PDB entry 8S9M | X-ray diffraction, 1.49 A resolution | chain A

# Chain A
Name: DNA cytosine-N4 methyltransferase
Organism: Adineta vaga
Notes: fragment: Methyltransferase Domain
Sequence (255 residues; numbered 78 to 332; the number before each row is that of its first residue):
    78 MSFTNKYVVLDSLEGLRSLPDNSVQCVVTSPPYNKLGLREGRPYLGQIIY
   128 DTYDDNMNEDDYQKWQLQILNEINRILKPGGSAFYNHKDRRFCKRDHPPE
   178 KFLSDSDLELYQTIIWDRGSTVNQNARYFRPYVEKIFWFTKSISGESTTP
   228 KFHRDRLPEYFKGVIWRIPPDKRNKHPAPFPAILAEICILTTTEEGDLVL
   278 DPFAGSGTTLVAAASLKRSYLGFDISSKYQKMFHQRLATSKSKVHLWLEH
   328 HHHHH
Not modelled in the structure: 78, 221-225, 325-332
Ligand contacts: sinefungin (SFG): Leu-87, Asp-88, Ser-89, Ser-107, Pro-108, Pro-109, Tyr-127, Tyr-130, Trp-142, His-253, Ala-255, Pro-256, Phe-257, Pro-279, Phe-280, Ala-281, Gly-282, Ser-283, Gly-284, Thr-285, Phe-300, Asp-301, Ile-302, Tyr-306
What the authors report for this chain:
  - self-association interface (contacts with another copy of this molecule); pairs are residue here / residue on that copy: Arg-172/Glu-186, Ile-191/Phe-206 (hydrophobic contact), Phe-206/Trp-243 (hydrophobic contact), Arg-207/Glu-236, Trp-215/Phe-206 (hydrophobic contact), Phe-229/Phe-206 (hydrophobic contact), Leu-234/Phe-206 (hydrophobic contact), Ile-264/Phe-206 (hydrophobic contact), Tyr-209
  - contacts within the chain: Asp-194/Arg-244
  - conformationally variable residues (order/disorder transition): Ile-220 to Thr-225
  - binding site for sinefungin: Asp-88, Ser-107 to Tyr-110, Tyr-127, Tyr-130, Trp-142, His-253, Phe-257, Phe-280, Ser-283, Thr-285, Asp-301, Ile-302, Tyr-306
  - catalytic residues: Tyr-110 (proposed by the authors, not directly observed)

# In short
Chain A binds sinefungin. The paper reports the catalytic residue Tyr-110; a binding site for sinefungin at
Asp-88, Ser-107 and Tyr-127 among others.
Chain A is DNA cytosine-N4 methyltransferase (Adineta vaga); the structure, DNA cytosine-N4 methyltransferase
(residues 79-324) from the Bdelloid rotifer Adineta vaga, was determined by X-ray diffraction, deposited
together with 8S9N and 8S9O.
